Entry 9JHM (electron microscopy, 3.20 A resolution); this record covers chains A and C of the 3 polymer chains in the assembly.

[Chain A]
Molecule: Clostridium perfringen Argonaute
Organism: Clostridium perfringens
Sequence (751 residues; each row starts with the number of its first residue):
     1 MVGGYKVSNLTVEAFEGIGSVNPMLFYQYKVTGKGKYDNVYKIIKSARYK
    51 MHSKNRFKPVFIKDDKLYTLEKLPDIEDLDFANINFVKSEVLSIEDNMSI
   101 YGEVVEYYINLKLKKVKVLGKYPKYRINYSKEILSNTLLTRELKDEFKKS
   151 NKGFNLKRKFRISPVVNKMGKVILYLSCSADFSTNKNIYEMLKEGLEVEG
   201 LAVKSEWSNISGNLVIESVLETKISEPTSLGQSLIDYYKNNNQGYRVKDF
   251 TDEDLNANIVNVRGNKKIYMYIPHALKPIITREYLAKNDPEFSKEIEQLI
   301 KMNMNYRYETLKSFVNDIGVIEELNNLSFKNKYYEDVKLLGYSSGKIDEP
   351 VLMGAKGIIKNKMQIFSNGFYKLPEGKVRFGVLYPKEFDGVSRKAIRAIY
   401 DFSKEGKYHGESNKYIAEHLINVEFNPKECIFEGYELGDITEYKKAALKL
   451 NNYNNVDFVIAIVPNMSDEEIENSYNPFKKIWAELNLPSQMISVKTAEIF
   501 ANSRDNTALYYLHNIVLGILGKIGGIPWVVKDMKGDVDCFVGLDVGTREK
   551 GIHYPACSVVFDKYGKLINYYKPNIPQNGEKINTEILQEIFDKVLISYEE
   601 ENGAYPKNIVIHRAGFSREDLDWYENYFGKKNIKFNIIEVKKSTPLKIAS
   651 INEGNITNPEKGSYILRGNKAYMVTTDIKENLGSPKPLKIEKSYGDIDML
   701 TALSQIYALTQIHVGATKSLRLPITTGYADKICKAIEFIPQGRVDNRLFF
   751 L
Unresolved in the structure: 1-6
Ion coordination: Mn2+: Leu-751 (shared with DT1(C), DA3(C) of chain C)

[Chain C]
Molecule: 21-nt DNA strand
Sequence (21 nucleotides; each row starts with the number of its first residue):
     1 TGAGGTAGTAGGTTGTATAGT
Unresolved in the structure: 18-21
Ion coordination: Mn2+: DT1, DA3 (shared with Leu-751(A) of chain A)

[Chain A / chain C interface]
Residue-residue contacts (66):
  Lys-159(A) / DT9(C)  salt bridge to the phosphate
  Ser-179(A) / DG8(C)  phosphate contact
  Ala-180(A) / DG8(C)  hydrogen bond to the phosphate
  Ala-180(A) / DT9(C)  phosphate contact
  Asp-181(A) / DT9(C)  phosphate contact
  Lys-204(A) / DA10(C)  salt bridge to the phosphate
  Ile-210(A) / DG11(C)  phosphate contact
  Ser-211(A) / DG11(C)  phosphate contact
  Ser-211(A) / DG12(C)  hydrogen bond to the phosphate
  Gly-212(A) / DA10(C)  phosphate contact
  Gly-212(A) / DG11(C)  hydrogen bond to the phosphate
  Asn-213(A) / DA10(C)  sugar contact
  Asn-213(A) / DG11(C)  sugar contact
  Ile-279(A) / DT9(C)  phosphate contact
  Ile-279(A) / DA10(C)  sugar contact
  Thr-281(A) / DT9(C)  sugar contact
  Ile-300(A) / DA7(C)  sugar contact
  Lys-301(A) / DT6(C)  base contact
  Met-302(A) / DA7(C)  phosphate contact
  Arg-307(A) / DA7(C)  salt bridge to the phosphate
  Tyr-475(A) / DT1(C)  stacking on the base
  Lys-479(A) / DT1(C)  salt bridge to the phosphate
  Gln-490(A) / DT1(C)  hydrogen bond to the phosphate
  Gln-490(A) / DG2(C)  phosphate contact
  Gln-490(A) / DA3(C)  hydrogen bond to the phosphate
  Met-491(A) / DT1(C)  sugar contact
  Met-491(A) / DG2(C)  sugar contact
  Ile-492(A) / DT1(C)  phosphate contact
  Ile-492(A) / DG2(C)  phosphate contact
  Ser-493(A) / DT1(C)  hydrogen bond to the phosphate
  Ser-493(A) / DG2(C)  hydrogen bond to the phosphate
  Thr-496(A) / DG2(C)  hydrogen bond to the phosphate
  Tyr-510(A) / DG2(C)  hydrogen bond to the base
  Tyr-511(A) / DG2(C)  stacking on the base
  Asn-514(A) / DG2(C)  hydrogen bond to the base
  Asn-514(A) / DA3(C)  sugar contact
  Ile-515(A) / DG2(C)  sugar contact
  Lys-522(A) / DT1(C)  salt bridge to the phosphate
  Lys-550(A) / DG12(C)  phosphate contact
  Lys-550(A) / DT13(C)  phosphate contact
  Glu-580(A) / DT14(C)  phosphate contact
  Ser-617(A) / DG15(C)  phosphate contact
  Arg-618(A) / DT16(C)  salt bridge to the phosphate
  Lys-647(A) / DA7(C)  salt bridge to the phosphate
  Lys-670(A) / DA17(C)  salt bridge to the phosphate
  Thr-676(A) / DG5(C)  phosphate contact
  Thr-676(A) / DT6(C)  phosphate contact
  Ile-678(A) / DG5(C)  sugar contact
  Ile-678(A) / DT6(C)  phosphate contact
  Gly-683(A) / DT6(C)  phosphate contact
  Ser-684(A) / DT6(C)  hydrogen bond to the phosphate
  Ser-684(A) / DA7(C)  hydrogen bond to the phosphate
  Pro-685(A) / DT6(C)  phosphate contact
  Lys-686(A) / DT6(C)  hydrogen bond to the phosphate
  Lys-686(A) / DA7(C)  phosphate contact
  His-713(A) / DG4(C)  salt bridge to the phosphate
  Gly-715(A) / DA3(C)  sugar contact
  Ala-716(A) / DA3(C)  phosphate contact
  Ser-719(A) / DG4(C)  phosphate contact
  Leu-720(A) / DG4(C)  phosphate contact
  Leu-720(A) / DG5(C)  phosphate contact
  Arg-721(A) / DG4(C)  phosphate contact
  Arg-721(A) / DG5(C)  hydrogen bond to the phosphate
  Arg-721(A) / DT6(C)  phosphate contact
  Leu-751(A) / DT1(C)  phosphate contact
  Leu-751(A) / DA3(C)  phosphate contact
Other interface residues (no listed pair), chain A (55 interface residues in all): Cys-178, Phe-182, Met-466, Asn-473, Ser-489, His-553, Leu-682, Leu-722, Lys-731

[Overview]
Chain A and chain C form an interface of 55 and 17 residues respectively, with 14 hydrogen bonds, 9 salt
bridges and 2 aromatic stacking contacts. Polar pairs include Tyr-510(A)/DG2(C), Asn-514(A)/DG2(C) and
Ala-180(A)/DG8(C). The Mn2+ site is built by Leu-751(A), DT1(C) and DA3(C).
Chain A is Clostridium perfringen Argonaute (Clostridium perfringens) and chain C is a 21-nt DNA strand; the
structure, Cryo-EM structure of CpAgo_gDNA-tg_bubble_dsDNA monomeric ternary complex, was determined by
electron microscopy.
